PDB entry 2HHH | X-ray diffraction, 3.35 A resolution | chains A and M of the 21 polymer chains in the assembly

# Chain A
Molecule: 16S ribosomal RNA
From: Thermus thermophilus
Sequence (1522 nucleotides; row label = number of the first residue in the row):
     1 UUUGUUGGAG AGUUUGAUCC UGGCUCAGGG UGAACGCUGG CGGCGUGCCU AAGACAUGCA
    61 AGUCGUGCGG GCCGCGGGGU UUUACUCCGU GGUCAGCGGC GGACGGGUGA GUAACGCGUG
   121 GGUGACCUAC CCGGAAGAGG GGGACAACCC GGGGAAACUC GGGCUAAUCC CCCAUGUGGA
   181 CCCGCCCCUU GGGGUGUGUC CAAAGGGCUU UGCCCGCUUC CGGAUGGGCC CGCGUCCCAU
   241 CAGCUAGUUG GUGGGGUAAU GGCCCACCAA GGCGACGACG GGUAGCCGGU CUGAGAGGAU
   301 GGCCGGCCAC AGGGGCACUG AGACACGGGC CCCACUCCUA CGGGAGGCAG CAGUUAGGAA
   361 UCUUCCGCAA UGGGCGCAAG CCUGACGGAG CGACGCCGCU UGGAGGAAGA AGCCCUUCGG
   421 GGUGUAAACU CCUGAACCCG GGACGAAACC CCCGACGAGG GGACUGACGG UACCGGGGUA
   481 AUAGCGCCGG CCAACUCCGU GCCAGCAGCC GCGGUAAUAC GGAGGGCGCG AGCGUUACCC
   541 GGAUUCACUG GGCGUAAAGG GCGUGUAGGC GGCCUGGGGC GUCCCAUGUG AAAGACCACG
   601 GCUCAACCGU GGGGGAGCGU GGGAUACGCU CAGGCUAGAC GGUGGGAGAG GGUGGUGGAA
   661 UUCCCGGAGU AGCGGUGAAA UGCGCAGAUA CCGGGAGGAA CGCCGAUGGC GAAGGCAGCC
   721 ACCUGGUCCA CCCGUGACGC UGAGGCGCGA AAGCGUGGGG AGCAAACCGG AUUAGAUACC
   781 CGGGUAGUCC ACGCCCUAAA CGAUGCGCGC UAGGUCUCUG GGUCUCCUGG GGGCCGAAGC
   841 UAACGCGUUA AGCGCGCCGC CUGGGGAGUA CGGCCGCAAG GCUGAAACUC AAAGGAAUUG
   901 ACGGGGGCCC GCACAAGCGG UGGAGCAUGU GGUUUAAUUC GAAGCAACGC GAAGAACCUU
   961 ACCAGGCCUU GACAUGCUAG GGAACCCGGG UGAAAGCCUG GGGUGCCCCG CGAGGGGAGC
  1021 CCUAGCACAG GUGCUGCAUG GCCGUCGUCA GCUCGUGCCG UGAGGUGUUG GGUUAAGUCC
  1081 CGCAACGAGC GCAACCCCCG CCGUUAGUUG CCAGCGGUUC GGCCGGGCAC UCUAACGGGA
  1141 CUGCCCGCGA AAGCGGGAGG AAGGAGGGGA CGACGUCUGG UCAGCAUGGC CCUUACGGCC
  1201 UGGGCGACAC ACGUGCUACA AUGCCCACUA CAAAGCGAUG CCACCCGGCA ACGGGGAGCU
  1261 AAUCGCAAAA AGGUGGGCCC AGUUCGGAUU GGGGUCUGCA ACCCGACCCC AUGAAGCCGG
  1321 AAUCGCUAGU AAUCGCGGAU CAGCCAUGCC GCGGUGAAUA CGUUCCCGGG CCUUGUACAC
  1381 ACCGCCCGUC ACGCCAUGGG AGCGGGCUCU ACCCGAAGUC GCCGGGAGCC UACGGGCAGG
  1441 CGCCGAGGGU AGGGCCCGUG ACUGGGGCGA AGUCGUAACA AGGUAGCUGU ACCGGAAGGU
  1501 GCGGCUGGAU CACCUCCUUU CU
Unresolved in the structure: 1-5, 1511-1522
Ligand contacts:
  - kasugamycin (KSG; (1S,2R,3S,4R,5S,6S)-2,3,4,5,6-pentahydroxycyclohexyl 2-amino-4-{[carboxy(imino)methyl]amino}-2,3,4,6-tetradeoxy-alpha-D-arabino-hexopyranoside), molecule 1: G677, U772, U773
  - kasugamycin (KSG), molecule 2: A776, A778, C779, G904, U1476, A1477, G1482, G1483, U1484

# Chain M
Name: 30S ribosomal protein S13
From: Thermus thermophilus
UniProtKB: P80377 (RS13_THET8); residues 1-126 here correspond to UniProt positions 0-125 (UniProt number = residue number - 1)
Sequence (126 residues; each row starts with the number of its first residue):
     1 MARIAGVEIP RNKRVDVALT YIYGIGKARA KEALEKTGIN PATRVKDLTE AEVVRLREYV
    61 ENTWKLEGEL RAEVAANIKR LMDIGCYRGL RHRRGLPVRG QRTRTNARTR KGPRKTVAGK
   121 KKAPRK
Unresolved in the structure: 1

# Interface between chain A and chain M
Pairs across the interface - 102 pairs, chain A then chain M:
  A924(A) with Arg-114(M), salt bridge to the phosphate
  G925(A) with Arg-108(M), phosphate contact; Thr-109(M), phosphate contact; Gly-112(M), phosphate contact
  C926(A) with Asn-106(M), phosphate contact; Ala-107(M), hydrogen bond to the phosphate; Arg-108(M), hydrogen bond to the phosphate; Thr-109(M), hydrogen bond to the phosphate
  A927(A) with Gln-101(M), phosphate contact; Arg-102(M), phosphate contact; Asn-106(M), hydrogen bond to the base
  U928(A) with Arg-102(M), salt bridge to the phosphate; Thr-105(M), base contact; Asn-106(M), hydrogen bond to the base
  G929(A) with Arg-102(M), salt bridge to the phosphate; Thr-105(M), base contact; Lys-126(M), hydrogen bond to the base
  U930(A) with Arg-104(M), hydrogen bond to the base; Pro-124(M), sugar contact; Arg-125(M), base contact; Lys-126(M), base contact
  G931(A) with Arg-104(M), salt bridge to the phosphate; Ala-123(M), hydrogen bond to the sugar; Pro-124(M), sugar contact; Arg-125(M), sugar contact
  G932(A) with Arg-104(M), base contact
  A943(A) with Pro-124(M), base contact
  A947(A) with Pro-124(M), base contact; Lys-126(M), base contact
  C948(A) with Lys-126(M), base contact
  A1207(A) with Arg-102(M), phosphate contact; Thr-103(M), hydrogen bond to the phosphate; Arg-104(M), phosphate contact
  C1208(A) with Arg-91(M), salt bridge to the phosphate; Leu-96(M), phosphate contact; Thr-103(M), hydrogen bond to the phosphate; Arg-104(M), base contact; Lys-111(M), hydrogen bond to the phosphate
  A1209(A) with Leu-96(M), phosphate contact; Lys-111(M), salt bridge to the phosphate; Lys-115(M), hydrogen bond to the sugar; Val-117(M), base contact
  C1210(A) with Arg-104(M), base contact; Arg-108(M), salt bridge to the phosphate; Lys-111(M), salt bridge to the phosphate; Pro-113(M), phosphate contact; Arg-114(M), phosphate contact; Lys-115(M), hydrogen bond to the phosphate; Thr-116(M), phosphate contact; Val-117(M), hydrogen bond to the sugar
  A1211(A) with Arg-104(M), hydrogen bond to the base; Arg-114(M), salt bridge to the phosphate; Thr-116(M), hydrogen bond to the phosphate; Arg-125(M), hydrogen bond to the sugar
  C1212(A) with Thr-105(M), base contact; Arg-125(M), sugar contact; Lys-126(M), hydrogen bond to the sugar
  G1213(A) with Lys-126(M), sugar contact
  G1277(A) with Arg-14(M), hydrogen bond to the sugar
  C1278(A) with Arg-14(M), sugar contact; Arg-44(M), salt bridge to the phosphate
  C1279(A) with Arg-44(M), salt bridge to the phosphate
  U1283(A) with Tyr-21(M), phosphate contact
  U1284(A) with Arg-14(M), base contact; Val-17(M), phosphate contact; Lys-27(M), sugar contact
  A1288(A) with Thr-109(M), sugar contact
  U1289(A) with Gln-101(M), hydrogen bond to the phosphate; Thr-109(M), sugar contact; Arg-110(M), phosphate contact
  U1290(A) with His-92(M), hydrogen bond to the phosphate; Pro-97(M), phosphate contact; Val-98(M), hydrogen bond to the phosphate; Arg-99(M), base contact; Gln-101(M), hydrogen bond to the phosphate; Arg-110(M), salt bridge to the phosphate
  G1291(A) with Val-74(M), sugar contact; Asn-77(M), hydrogen bond to the sugar; Ile-78(M), sugar contact; Arg-88(M), salt bridge to the phosphate; His-92(M), salt bridge to the phosphate; Arg-99(M), salt bridge to the phosphate
  G1292(A) with Arg-80(M), salt bridge to the phosphate; Arg-88(M), salt bridge to the phosphate
  C1302(A) with Tyr-87(M), sugar contact
  C1303(A) with Tyr-87(M), sugar contact
  C1304(A) with Gly-100(M), sugar contact
  G1305(A) with Arg-99(M), phosphate contact
  C1310(A) with Ala-28(M), phosphate contact; Arg-29(M), hydrogen bond to the sugar
  A1311(A) with Tyr-23(M), sugar contact; Gly-24(M), phosphate contact; Ile-25(M), phosphate contact; Gly-26(M), hydrogen bond to the phosphate; Ala-28(M), phosphate contact; Arg-29(M), hydrogen bond to the phosphate
  U1312(A) with Thr-20(M), phosphate contact; Ile-22(M), phosphate contact; Tyr-23(M), sugar contact; Gly-24(M), phosphate contact; Ile-25(M), hydrogen bond to the phosphate; Gly-26(M), hydrogen bond to the phosphate
Also at the interface, not in a pair above, chain A (39 interface residues in all): G1206, G1313, A1314
Also at the interface, not in a pair above, chain M (50 interface residues in all): Lys-13, Leu-70, Lys-120

# In short
The interface between chain A and chain M involves 39 residues on one side and 50 on the other, with 29
hydrogen bonds and 17 salt bridges. Polar contacts include A927(A)/Asn-106(M), U928(A)/Asn-106(M) and
G929(A)/Lys-126(M). Chain A binds kasugamycin.
Here chain A is 16S ribosomal RNA and chain M is 30S ribosomal protein S13, both from Thermus thermophilus.
Entry 2HHH (Crystal structure of kasugamycin bound to the 30S ribosomal subunit) was determined by X-ray
diffraction.
